PDB entry 1WS5 | X-ray diffraction, 1.90 A resolution | chains A and F of the 8 polymer chains in the assembly

== Chain A ==
Molecule: Agglutinin alpha chain
From: Artocarpus integer
UniProtKB: P18670 (LECA_ARTIN); residues 1-133 here = UniProt positions 1-133
Chain sequence (133 residues; row label = number of the first residue in the row):
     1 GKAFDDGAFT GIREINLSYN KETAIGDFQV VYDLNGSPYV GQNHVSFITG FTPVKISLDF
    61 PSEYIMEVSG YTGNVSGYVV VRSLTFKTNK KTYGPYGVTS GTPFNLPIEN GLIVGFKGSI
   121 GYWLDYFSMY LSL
Differences from the reference sequence: conflict Val45 (Lys in P18670)
Ligand contacts: methyl alpha-D-mannopyranoside (MMA): Gly1, Phe47, Tyr78, Val80, Gly121, Tyr122, Trp123, Asp125

== Chain F ==
Molecule: Agglutinin beta-3 chain
From: Artocarpus integer
UniProtKB: P18673 (LEC3_ARTIN); residues 1-20 here = UniProt positions 1-20
Chain sequence (20 residues; row label = number of the first residue in the row):
     1 DEQSGISQTV IVGPWGAKSA
Not modelled in the structure: 1-2
Differences from the reference sequence: conflict Ser19 (Val in P18673), Ala20 (Ser in P18673)

== Interface between chain A and chain F ==
Pairs across the interface (19):
  Thr10(A) - Gly5(F)
  Thr10(A) - Ile6(F)
  Thr10(A) - Ser7(F)  hydrogen bond (backbone-backbone)
  Gly11(A) - Gly5(F)
  Phe60(A) - Gly5(F)
  Phe60(A) - Ile6(F)  hydrophobic
  Pro61(A) - Ser4(F)
  Pro61(A) - Gly5(F)  hydrogen bond (backbone-backbone)
  Pro61(A) - Ile6(F)  hydrophobic
  Tyr64(A) - Gln3(F)
  Tyr64(A) - Ser4(F)
  Tyr64(A) - Gly5(F)
  Leu112(A) - Ser4(F)
  Leu112(A) - Gly5(F)
  Leu112(A) - Ile6(F)
  Leu112(A) - Ser7(F)
  Ser132(A) - Ser7(F)  hydrogen bond
  Leu133(A) - Ser7(F)  hydrogen bond (backbone-side chain)
  Leu133(A) - Gln8(F)  hydrogen bond (backbone-backbone)
Also at the interface, not in a pair above, chain A (10 interface residues in all): Phe9, Val114

== Summary ==
10 residues of chain A and 6 residues of chain F are in contact, with 5 hydrogen bonds. Polar contacts include
Ser132(A)-Ser7(F), Leu133(A)-Ser7(F) and Leu133(A)-Gln8(F). Ligands of chain A: methyl
alpha-D-mannopyranoside.
Here chain A is Agglutinin alpha chain and chain F is Agglutinin beta-3 chain, both from Artocarpus integer.
Entry 1WS5 (Crystal structure of Jacalin-Me-alpha-Mannose complex: Promiscuity vs Specificity) was determined
by X-ray diffraction together with 1WS4 from the same study.
